6RD8 - chains 8 and M of the 18 polymer chains in the assembly; structure by electron microscopy, 3.08 A resolution.

Chain 8:
Name: Mitochondrial ATP synthase subunit ASA8
From: Polytomella sp. Pringsheim 198.80
UniProtKB: D8V7I7 (D8V7I7_9CHLO); numbering as in UniProt (aligned over 1-89)
Chain sequence (89 residues; numbered 1 to 89; the number before each row is that of its first residue):
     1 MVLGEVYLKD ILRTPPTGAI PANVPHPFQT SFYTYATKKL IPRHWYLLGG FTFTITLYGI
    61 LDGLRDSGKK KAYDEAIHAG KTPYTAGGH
Unresolved in the structure: 1

Chain M:
Name: Mitochondrial ATP synthase subunit 6
From: Polytomella sp. Pringsheim 198.80
UniProtKB: H8PGG3 (H8PGG3_9CHLO); residues 1-327 here = UniProt positions 1-327
Chain sequence (327 residues; each row starts with the number of its first residue):
     1 MSVLSSVSMG SRIGSSLLGR SSAYLAQCGF STRSNLNGSI DTSSSVFQAL SSDNENKPAA
    61 SPLNVKLPGM SCSSILLPKT SRIAVPFGNQ TMAMSSVRDV KTGSLPTNFL TGVYRFWRSQ
   121 NPAEKPHDPV NDRLLPAVVD ASDKRASIGT WATTFFCTII SCNLLGLMPF NEAPTSGLGF
   181 ATGLGVSVWA TATILGLSKT GFKFPGHFIP GGTPWPMAFI FVPLETISYT FRAVSLGVRL
   241 WVNMLAGHTL LHILTGMALA LPFSLGFFSM VPATFGVCCL LSALVGLEYL VAVLQSGVFS
   301 ILSTVYVGEF NHDKFIGPAA KIVKKIH
Unresolved in the structure: 1-94, 206-218, 325-327
Ion coordination: Zn2+: His-248, His-252
What the authors report for this chain:
  - Zn2+ coordination: His-248, His-252
  - catalytic residues: His-248, Glu-288 (proposed by the authors, not directly observed)

Chain 8 / chain M interface:
Pairs across the interface (34):
  Asn-23(8) with Val-97(M); Arg-98(M), hydrogen bond (side chain-backbone)
  Pro-25(8) with Val-97(M), hydrophobic
  Gln-29(8) with Val-97(M)
  Arg-43(8) with Ser-142(M), hydrogen bond (side chain-backbone); Asp-143(M), hydrogen bond (side chain-backbone); Arg-145(M), hydrogen bond (side chain-backbone); Ser-147(M), hydrogen bond; Trp-151(M)
  His-44(8) with Ser-147(M); Trp-151(M), hydrogen bond
  Trp-45(8) with Ile-194(M), hydrophobic; Phe-202(M), hydrophobic
  Tyr-46(8) with Trp-151(M), hydrophobic; Thr-191(M); Leu-195(M), hydrophobic; Ser-198(M)
  Leu-47(8) with Trp-151(M); Phe-155(M), hydrophobic; Thr-191(M)
  Gly-49(8) with Ile-194(M)
  Gly-50(8) with Ser-187(M); Ala-190(M); Thr-191(M); Ile-194(M)
  Phe-51(8) with Ser-187(M)
  Phe-53(8) with Trp-189(M), hydrophobic; Ala-190(M), hydrophobic
  Thr-54(8) with Gly-183(M); Val-186(M); Ser-187(M)
  Tyr-58(8) with Gly-179(M); Thr-182(M), hydrogen bond; Gly-183(M)
Other interface residues (no listed pair), chain 8 (18 interface residues in all): Ile-20, Pro-21, Val-24, Leu-57
Other interface residues (no listed pair), chain M (24 interface residues in all): Asp-99, Val-100, Ala-146, Thr-150

Overview:
18 residues of chain 8 face 24 of chain M across their interface, with 7 hydrogen bonds. Polar pairs include
Asn-23(8)/Arg-98(M), Arg-43(8)/Ser-142(M) and Arg-43(8)/Asp-143(M). The Zn2+ site is built by His-248(M) and
His-252(M). The paper reports catalytic residues His-248(M) and Glu-288(M); Zn2+ coordination by His-248(M)
and His-252(M).
Here chain 8 is Mitochondrial ATP synthase subunit ASA8 and chain M is Mitochondrial ATP synthase subunit 6,
both from Polytomella sp. Pringsheim 198.80. Entry 6RD8 (CryoEM structure of Polytomella F-ATP synthase,
c-ring position 2, focussed refinement of Fo and peripheral stalk) was determined by electron microscopy
together with 6RD4, 6RD5, 6RD6, 6RD7, 6RD9, 6RDA and 46 further entries from the same study.
